Entry 4U5F (X-ray diffraction, 3.70 A resolution); this record covers chains B and F of the 6 polymer chains in the assembly.

[Chain B]
Protein: Glutamate receptor 2
Organism: Rattus norvegicus
UniProtKB: P19491 (GRIA2_RAT); aligned to UniProt positions 25-838 over residues 6-824 (the alignment contains insertions or deletions, so no single offset holds)
Chain sequence (814 residues; each row starts with the number of its first residue; note: 5 numbers in that range are skipped by the numbering (no residue carries them; nothing is unmodelled there)):
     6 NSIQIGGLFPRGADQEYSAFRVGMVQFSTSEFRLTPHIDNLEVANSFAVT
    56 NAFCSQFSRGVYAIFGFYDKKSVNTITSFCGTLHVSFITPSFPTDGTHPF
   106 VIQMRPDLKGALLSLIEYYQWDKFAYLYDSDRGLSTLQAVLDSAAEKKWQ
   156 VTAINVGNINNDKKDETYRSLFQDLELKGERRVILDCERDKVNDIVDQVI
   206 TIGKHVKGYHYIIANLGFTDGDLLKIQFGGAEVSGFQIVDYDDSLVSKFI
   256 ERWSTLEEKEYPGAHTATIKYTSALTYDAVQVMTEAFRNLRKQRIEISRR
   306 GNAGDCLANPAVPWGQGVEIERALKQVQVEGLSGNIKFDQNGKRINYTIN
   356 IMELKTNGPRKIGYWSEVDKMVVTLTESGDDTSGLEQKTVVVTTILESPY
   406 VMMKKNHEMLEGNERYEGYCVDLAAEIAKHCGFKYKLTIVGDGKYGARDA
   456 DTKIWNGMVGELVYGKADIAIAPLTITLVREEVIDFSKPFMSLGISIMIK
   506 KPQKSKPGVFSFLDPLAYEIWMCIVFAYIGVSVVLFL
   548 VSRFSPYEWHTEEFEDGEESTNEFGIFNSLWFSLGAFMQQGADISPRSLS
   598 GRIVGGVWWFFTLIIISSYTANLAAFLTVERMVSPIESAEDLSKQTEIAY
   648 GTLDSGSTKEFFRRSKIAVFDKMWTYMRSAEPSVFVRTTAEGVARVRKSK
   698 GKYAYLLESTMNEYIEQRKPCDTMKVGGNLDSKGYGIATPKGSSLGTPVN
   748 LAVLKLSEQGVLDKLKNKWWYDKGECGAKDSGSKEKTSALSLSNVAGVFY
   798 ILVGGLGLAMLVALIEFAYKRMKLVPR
Unresolved in the structure: 386-389, 548-596, 775-787, 815-824
Sequence notes: engineered mutation Gly184 (Lys203 in P19491), Glu237 (Asn256 in P19491), Asp385 (Asn406 in P19491), Gln392 (Asn413 in P19491), Glu565 (Ser586 in P19491), Ala589 (Cys610 in P19491), Ala815 (Cys836 in P19491), Arg818 (Ser839 in P19491), Met819 (Arg840 in P19491), Lys820 (Ala841 in P19491), Leu821 (Glu842 in P19491), Val822 (Ala843 in P19491), Pro823 (Lys844 in P19491)
Curated features (UniProtKB/Swiss-Prot):
  - binding site (L-glutamate): Thr482
  - glycosylation: Asn351 (N-linked (GlcNAc...) asparagine)
Disulfides: Cys59-Cys311, Cys718-Cys773
Glycans and other covalent adducts: N-acetylglucosamine (NAG) linked to Asn351
Ligand contacts:
  - FWF (N,N'-[biphenyl-4,4'-diyldi(2R)propane-2,1-diyl]dipropane-2-sulfonamide): Ile481, Lys493, Pro494, Phe495, Met496, Ser497, Ser729, Lys730, Gly731, Val750, Leu751, Ser754, Leu759
  - 3-(carboxymethyl)-4-isopropenylproline (KAI): Glu402, Tyr450, Pro478, Leu479, Thr480, Arg485, Leu650, Ser652, Gly653, Ser654, Thr655, Glu705, Met708, Tyr732
Reported in the primary citation:
  - mutagenesis - I633A, I633E: decreased signaling
  - mutagenesis - I633A, I633E: unchanged expression

[Chain F]
Protein: Con-ikot-ikot
Organism: Conus striatus
UniProtKB: P0CB20 (CONII_CONST); residues 1-86 here correspond to UniProt positions 38-123 (UniProt number = residue number + 37)
Chain sequence (90 residues; numbered -3 to 86; the number before each row is that of its first residue; numbers below 1 keep their minus sign (Gly-3 is residue -3)):
    -3 GPGSSGPADCCRMKECCTDRVNECLQRYSGREDKFVSFCYQEATVTCGSF
    47 NEIVGCCYGYQMCMIRVVKPNSLSGAHEACKTVSCGNPCA
Unresolved in the structure: -3 to 1
Sequence notes: expression tag (-3 to 0)
Curated features (UniProtKB/Swiss-Prot):
  - site (Interaction with glutamate receptor 2 (GRIA2)): Gln37, Glu48, Ala75
Disulfides: Cys12-Cys43, Cys13-Cys52, Cys20-Cys35, Cys53-Cys81, Cys59-Cys76

[Chain B / chain F interface]
Contacting residue pairs - 16 pairs, chain B then chain F:
  Gln392(B) with Arg62(F), hydrogen bond
  His435(B) with Tyr54(F); Met58(F)
  Cys436(B) with Met58(F), hydrophobic; Arg62(F), hydrogen bond (backbone-side chain)
  Gly437(B) with Arg62(F), hydrogen bond (backbone-side chain)
  Ser741(B) with Arg62(F)
  Pro745(B) with Met58(F); Ile61(F), hydrophobic; Arg62(F)
  Leu748(B) with Ile61(F), hydrophobic
  Lys752(B) with Ile49(F); Val50(F); Ala86(F), hydrogen bond (side chain-backbone)
  Gln756(B) with Ile49(F); Ala86(F)
Also at the interface, not in a pair above, chain B (13 interface residues in all): Phe438, Leu742, Ala749, Glu755
Also at the interface, not in a pair above, chain F (8 interface residues in all): Ser33

[Summary]
Chain B and chain F form an interface of 13 and 8 residues respectively, with 4 hydrogen bonds. Among the
polar pairs are Gln392(B)-Arg62(F), Cys436(B)-Arg62(F) and Gly437(B)-Arg62(F). Ligands of chain B: compound
FWF and 3-(carboxymethyl)-4-isopropenylproline. From the paper: I633A and I633E of chain B reduce signaling;
I633A and I633E of chain B leave expression unchanged.
Chain B is Glutamate receptor 2 (Rattus norvegicus) and chain F is Con-ikot-ikot (Conus striatus); the
structure, Crystal structure of GluA2, con-ikot-ikot snail toxin, partial agonist KA and postitive modulator
(R,R)-2b complex, GluA2cryst2 ..., was determined by X-ray diffraction, deposited together with 4U5B, 4U5C,
4U5D and 4U5E.
